Entry 1AVR (X-ray diffraction, 2.30 A resolution); this record covers chain A.

Chain A:
Molecule: Annexin V
Organism: Homo sapiens
Reference sequence: P08758 (ANXA5_HUMAN); residues 2-320 here correspond to UniProt positions 1-319 (UniProt number = residue number - 1)
Amino-acid sequence (320 residues; row label = number of the first residue in the row):
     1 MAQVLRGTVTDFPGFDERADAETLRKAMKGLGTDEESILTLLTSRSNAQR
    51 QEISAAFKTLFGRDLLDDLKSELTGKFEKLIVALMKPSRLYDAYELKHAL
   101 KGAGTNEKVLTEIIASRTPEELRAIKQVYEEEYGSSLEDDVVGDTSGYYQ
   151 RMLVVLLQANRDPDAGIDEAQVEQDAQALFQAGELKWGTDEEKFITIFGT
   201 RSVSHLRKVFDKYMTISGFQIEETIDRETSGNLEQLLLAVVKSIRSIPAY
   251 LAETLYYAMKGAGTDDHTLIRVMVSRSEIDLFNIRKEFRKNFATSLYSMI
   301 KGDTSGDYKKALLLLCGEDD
Unresolved in the structure: 1-2, 320
Metal / ion sites: Ca2+ site 1: Met28, Gly30, Gly32, Glu72; Ca2+ site 2: Thr33, Glu35; Ca2+ site 3: Lys70, Leu73, Glu78; Ca2+ site 4: Leu100, Gly102, Gly104, Asp144; Ca2+ site 5: Met259, Gly261, Gly263, Asp303
Curated features (UniProtKB/Swiss-Prot):
  - motif: Leu315, Asp320 ([IL]-x-C-x-x-[DE] motif)

Overview:
Met28, Gly30, Gly32 and Glu72 coordinate Ca2+ site 1. Thr33 and Glu35 form the Ca2+ site 2.
Chain A is Annexin V (Homo sapiens); the structure, Crystal and molecular structure of human annexin V after
refinement. implications for structure, membrane binding and ..., was determined by X-ray diffraction (same
publication as 1SAV and 1AVH).
